PDB entry 6HX8 | X-ray diffraction, 2.40 A resolution | chains A and F of the 6 polymer chains in the assembly

== Chain A ==
Protein: Tubulin alpha-1B chain
Source organism: Bos taurus
Reference sequence: P81947 (TBA1B_BOVIN); residues 1-451 here = UniProt positions 1-451
Chain sequence (451 residues; each row starts with the number of its first residue):
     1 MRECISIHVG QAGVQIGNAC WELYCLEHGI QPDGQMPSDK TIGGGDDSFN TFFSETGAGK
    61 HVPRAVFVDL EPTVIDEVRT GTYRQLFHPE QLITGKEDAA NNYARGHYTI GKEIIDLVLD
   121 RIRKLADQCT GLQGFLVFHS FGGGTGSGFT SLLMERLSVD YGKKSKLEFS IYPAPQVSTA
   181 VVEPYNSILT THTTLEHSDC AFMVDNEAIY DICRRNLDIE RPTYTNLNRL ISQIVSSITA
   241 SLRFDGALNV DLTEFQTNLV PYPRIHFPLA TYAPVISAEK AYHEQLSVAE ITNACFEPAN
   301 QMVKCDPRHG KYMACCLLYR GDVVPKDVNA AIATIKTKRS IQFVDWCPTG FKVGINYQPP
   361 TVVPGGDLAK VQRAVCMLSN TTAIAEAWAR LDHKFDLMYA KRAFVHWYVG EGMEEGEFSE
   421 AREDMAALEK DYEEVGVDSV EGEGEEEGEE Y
Not modelled in the structure: 438-451
Bound ions: Ca2+: Asp39, Thr41, Gly44, Glu55
Ligand contacts:
  - GTP (guanosine-5'-triphosphate): Gly10, Gln11, Ala12, Gln15, Ile16, Asp69, Asp98, Ala99, Ala100, Asn101, Ser140, Gly142, Gly143, Gly144, Thr145, Gly146, Ile171, Pro173, Val177, Thr179, Glu183, Asn206, Tyr224, Leu227, Asn228, Ile231
  - GXN ([2-[(3-bromanyl-4,5-dimethoxy-phenyl)methyl]-7-methoxy-3,4-dihydro-1H-isoquinolin-6-yl] sulfamate): Ser178, Thr179, Ala180, Val181
Reported in the primary citation:
  - binding site for GXN: Ser178, Val181

== Chain F ==
Protein: Tubulin-Tyrosine Ligase
Source organism: Gallus gallus
Reference sequence: E1BQ43 (E1BQ43_CHICK); residue numbers follow UniProt; this construct covers 1-378
Chain sequence (384 residues; numbered 1 to 384; the number before each row is that of its first residue):
     1 MYTFVVRDEN SSVYAEVSRL LLATGQWKRL RKDNPRFNLM LGERNRLPFG RLGHEPGLVQ
    61 LVNYYRGADK LCRKASLVKL IKTSPELSES CTWFPESYVI YPTNLKTPVA PAQNGIRHLI
   121 NNTRTDEREV FLAAYNRRRE GREGNVWIAK SSAGAKGEGI LISSEASELL DFIDEQGQVH
   181 VIQKYLEKPL LLEPGHRKFD IRSWVLVDHL YNIYLYREGV LRTSSEPYNS ANFQDKTCHL
   241 TNHCIQKEYS KNYGRYEEGN EMFFEEFNQY LMDALNTTLE NSILLQIKHI IRSCLMCIEP
   301 AISTKHLHYQ SFQLFGFDFM VDEELKVWLI EVNGAPACAQ KLYAELCQGI VDVAISSVFP
   361 LADTGQKTSQ PTSIFIKLHH HHHH
Not modelled in the structure: 103-124, 142-143, 152-163, 169-179, 232-234, 248-252, 363-371, 381-384
Sequence notes: expression tag (379-384)
Ligand contacts: AMP-PCP (ACP; phosphomethylphosphonic acid adenylate ester): Lys74, Ile148, Lys150, Gln183, Lys184, Tyr185, Leu186, Lys198, Asp200, Arg202, Arg222, His239, Leu240, Thr241, Asn242, Asp318, Met320, Ile330, Glu331, Asn333

== How chain A and chain F interact ==
Contacting residue pairs (17):
  Pro175(A) - Pro56(F)  hydrophobic
  Gln176(A) - Pro56(F)
  Glu207(A) - His54(F)  salt bridge
  Glu297(A) - His306(F)  salt bridge
  Asp306(A) - Arg66(F)
  Asp306(A) - Leu307(F)
  Arg308(A) - Pro300(F)  hydrogen bond (side chain-backbone)
  Arg308(A) - Ala301(F)  hydrogen bond (side chain-backbone)
  Arg308(A) - Ile302(F)
  Arg308(A) - Ser303(F)  hydrogen bond (side chain-backbone)
  His309(A) - Arg66(F)
  His309(A) - Gly67(F)
  His309(A) - Ala301(F)
  Glu386(A) - Arg66(F)  salt bridge
  Arg390(A) - Gly50(F)
  Arg390(A) - His54(F)  hydrogen bond
  His393(A) - Arg51(F)
Other interface residues (no listed pair), chain A (13 interface residues in all): Pro298, Lys304, Cys305
Other interface residues (no listed pair), chain F (14 interface residues in all): Gly53, His308

== In short ==
13 residues of chain A face 14 of chain F across their interface; the contacts include 4 hydrogen bonds and 3
salt bridges. Among the polar pairs are Glu207(A)-His54(F), Glu297(A)-His306(F) and Glu386(A)-Arg66(F). Chain
A binds GTP and compound GXN. Bound to chain F: AMP-PCP. From the paper: a binding site for GXN at Ser178(A)
and Val181(A).
Chain A is Tubulin alpha-1B chain (Bos taurus) and chain F is Tubulin-Tyrosine Ligase (Gallus gallus); the
structure, Tubulin-STX3451 complex, was determined by X-ray diffraction.
